PDB entry 9NTM | electron microscopy, 7.10 A resolution (low resolution: residue-level contacts below are approximate; hydrogen-bond / salt-bridge calls are withheld) | chains EA and FA of the 89 polymer chains in the assembly

Chain EA (and FA):
Name: Tubulin alpha-1B chain
Organism: Bos taurus
Notes: chain FA of this document is another copy of the same molecule, construct and numbering; everything in this record applies to it too
Reference sequence: P81947 (TBA1B_BOVIN); residues 1-451 here = UniProt positions 1-451
Chain sequence (451 residues; numbered 1 to 451; the number before each row is that of its first residue):
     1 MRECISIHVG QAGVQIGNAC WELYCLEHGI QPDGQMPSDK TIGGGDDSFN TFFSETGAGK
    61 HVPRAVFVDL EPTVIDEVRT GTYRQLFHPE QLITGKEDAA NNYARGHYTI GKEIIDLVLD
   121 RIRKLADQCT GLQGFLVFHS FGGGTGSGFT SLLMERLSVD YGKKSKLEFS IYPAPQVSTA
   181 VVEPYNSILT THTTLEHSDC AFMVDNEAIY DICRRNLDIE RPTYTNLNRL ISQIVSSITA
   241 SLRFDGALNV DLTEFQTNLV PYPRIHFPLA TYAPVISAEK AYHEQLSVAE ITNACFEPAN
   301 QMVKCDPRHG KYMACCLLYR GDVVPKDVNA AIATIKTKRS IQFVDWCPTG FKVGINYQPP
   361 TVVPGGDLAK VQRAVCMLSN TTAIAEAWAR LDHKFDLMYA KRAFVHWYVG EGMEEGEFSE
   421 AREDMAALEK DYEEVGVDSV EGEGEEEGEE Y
Not modelled in the structure: 39-45, 438-451
Metal / ion sites: Mg2+: Q11 (together with GTP)
Residues lining bound ligands: GTP (guanosine-5'-triphosphate): G10, Q11, A12, Q15, D69, D98, A99, A100, N101, S140, G142, G143, G144, T145, G146, I171, T179, E183, V204, N206, Y224, L227, N228

How chain EA and chain FA interact:
Contacting residue pairs - 5 pairs, chain EA then chain FA:
  T56(EA) with H283(FA)
  H88(EA) with K280(FA); E284(FA)
  P89(EA) with K280(FA)
  E90(EA) with K280(FA)
Interface residues without a listed pair, chain EA (7 interface residues in all): G57, V62, Q85
Interface residues without a listed pair, chain FA (4 interface residues in all): Q285

Overview:
The interface between chain EA and chain FA involves 7 residues on one side and 4 on the other. Bound to chain
EA: GTP.
Both chains are Tubulin alpha-1B chain (Bos taurus). Entry 9NTM (SPEF1 bound to 14-pf microtubule) was
determined by electron microscopy, deposited together with 9NW3 and 9OT2.
